PDB entry 8QMA | electron microscopy, 3.50 A resolution | chains H and A of the 19 polymer chains in the assembly

# Chain H
Protein: PAP5
From: Sinapis alba
Amino-acid sequence (529 residues; each row starts with the number of its first residue):
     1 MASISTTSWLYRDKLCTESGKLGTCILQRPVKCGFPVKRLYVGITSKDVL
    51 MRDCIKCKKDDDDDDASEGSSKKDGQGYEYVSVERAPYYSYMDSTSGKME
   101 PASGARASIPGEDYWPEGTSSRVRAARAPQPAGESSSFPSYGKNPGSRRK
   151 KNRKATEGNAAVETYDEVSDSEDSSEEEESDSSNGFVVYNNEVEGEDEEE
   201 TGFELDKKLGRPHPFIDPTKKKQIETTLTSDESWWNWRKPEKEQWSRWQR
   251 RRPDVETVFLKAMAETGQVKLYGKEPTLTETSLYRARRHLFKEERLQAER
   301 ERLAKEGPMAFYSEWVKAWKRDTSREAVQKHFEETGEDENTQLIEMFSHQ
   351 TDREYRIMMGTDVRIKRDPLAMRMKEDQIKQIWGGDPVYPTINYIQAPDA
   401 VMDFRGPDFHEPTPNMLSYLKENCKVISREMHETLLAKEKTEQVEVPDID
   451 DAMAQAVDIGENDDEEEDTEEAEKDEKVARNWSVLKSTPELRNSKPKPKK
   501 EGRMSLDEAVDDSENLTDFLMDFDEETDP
Disordered / not traced: 1-205, 430-529

# Chain A
Protein: DNA-directed RNA polymerase subunit beta
From: Sinapis alba
Notes: EC 2.7.7.6
UniProtKB: A0A6C0M5W1 (A0A6C0M5W1_SINAL); residue numbers follow UniProt; this construct covers 1-1072
Amino-acid sequence (1072 residues; numbered 1 to 1072; the number before each row is that of its first residue):
     1 MLGDGKEGTSTIPGFNQIQFEGFYRFIDQGLIEELSKFPKIEDIDHEIEF
    51 QLFVETYQLVEPLIKERDAVYESLTYSSELYVSAGLIWKTNRNMQEQRIF
   101 IGNIPLMNSLGTSIVNGIYRVVINQILQSPGIYYQSELDHNGISVYTGTI
   151 ISDWGGRLELEIDKKARIWARVSRKQKISILVLSSAMGSNLREILENVCY
   201 PEIFLSFLTDKEKKKIGSKENAILEFYQQFSCVGGDPIFSESLCKELQKK
   251 FFHQRCELGRIGRRNINWRLNLNIPQNNIFLLPRDILAAADHLIGMKFGM
   301 GTLDDMNHLKNKRIRSVADLLQDQLGLALARLENVVKGTIGGAIRHKLIP
   351 TPQNLVTSTPLTTTYESFFGLHPLSQVLDRTNPLTQIVHGRKLSYLGPGG
   401 LTGRTANFRIRDIHPSHYGRICPIDTSEGINVGLIGSLSIHARIGDWGSL
   451 ESPFYELVEKSKKAQIRMLFLSPSQDEYYMIAAGNSLALNRGIQEEQVVP
   501 ARYRQEFLTIAWEEVHLRSIFPFQYFSIGASLIPFIEHNDANRALMSSNM
   551 QRQAVPLSRSEKCIVGTGLERQVALDSGVPAIAEHEGKILYTDTEKIILS
   601 GNENTLSIPLIMYQRSNKNTCMHQKPQVRRGKCIKKGQILADGAATVGGE
   651 LALGKNILVAYMPWEGYNFEDAVLISECLVYGDIYTSFHIRKYEIQTHVT
   701 TQGPERITKEIPHLEGRLLRNLDKNGIVMLGSWVETGDILVGKLTPQVAK
   751 ESSYAPEDRLLRAILGIQVSTSKETCLKLPIGGRGRVIDVRWVQKKGGSS
   801 YNPEIIRVYISQKREIKVGDKVAGRHGNKGIISKILPRQDMPYLQDGRPV
   851 DMVFNPLGVPSRMNVGQIFECSLGLAGSLLDRHYRIAPFDERYEQEASRK
   901 LVFSELYEASKQTANPWVFEPEYPGKSRIFDGRTGDPFEQPVIIGKPYIL
   951 KLIHQVDDKIHGRSSGHYALVTQQPLRGRSKQGGQRVGEMEVWALEGFGV
  1001 AHILQEMLTYKSDHIRARQEVLGTTIIGGTIPKPEDAPESFRLLVRELRS
  1051 LALELNHFLVSEKNFQINRKEV
Disordered / not traced: 1-8, 139-143, 209-257, 398-434, 612-623, 692-809, 955-984, 1013-1036

# Chain H / chain A interface
Contacting residue pairs - 141 pairs, chain H then chain A:
  Lys242(H) - Arg491(A)  hydrogen bond (side chain-backbone)
  Lys242(H) - Gly492(A)
  Glu243(H) - Asn490(A)
  Trp245(H) - Leu487(A)
  Trp245(H) - Ala488(A)  hydrophobic
  Trp245(H) - Leu489(A)
  Trp245(H) - Gln497(A)
  Arg247(H) - Glu891(A)  hydrogen bond (side chain-backbone)
  Arg247(H) - Arg892(A)
  Arg247(H) - Glu894(A)
  Arg247(H) - Gln895(A)
  Trp248(H) - Gln895(A)
  Arg252(H) - Glu896(A)  salt bridge
  Pro253(H) - Arg899(A)  hydrogen bond (backbone-side chain)
  Val255(H) - Pro921(A)
  Val255(H) - Glu922(A)
  Val255(H) - Pro924(A)
  Phe259(H) - Pro921(A)
  Phe259(H) - Glu922(A)
  Lys292(H) - Glu922(A)  salt bridge
  Arg353(H) - Lys911(A)  hydrogen bond (side chain-backbone)
  Arg353(H) - Gln912(A)  hydrogen bond (side chain-backbone)
  Arg353(H) - Ala914(A)
  Arg356(H) - Thr913(A)  hydrogen bond (side chain-backbone)
  Arg356(H) - Ala914(A)  hydrogen bond (side chain-backbone)
  Arg356(H) - Asn915(A)
  Arg356(H) - Pro916(A)
  Met359(H) - Gln845(A)
  Arg364(H) - Tyr843(A)
  Arg364(H) - Arg928(A)  hydrogen bond (backbone-side chain)
  Arg364(H) - Phe930(A)
  Arg364(H) - Gly935(A)  hydrogen bond (side chain-backbone)
  Arg364(H) - Pro937(A)
  Ile365(H) - Gln845(A)
  Ile365(H) - Arg928(A)
  Ile365(H) - Phe930(A)  hydrophobic
  Arg367(H) - Gln845(A)  hydrogen bond
  Arg367(H) - Pro916(A)
  Arg367(H) - Trp917(A)
  Arg367(H) - Glu920(A)  salt bridge
  Arg367(H) - Glu922(A)
  Asp368(H) - Glu922(A)  hydrogen bond (backbone-side chain)
  Ala371(H) - Pro921(A)
  Ala371(H) - Glu922(A)
  Met374(H) - Pro921(A)  hydrophobic
  Glu376(H) - Tyr907(A)
  Glu376(H) - Lys911(A)  salt bridge
  Ile379(H) - Tyr907(A)  hydrophobic
  Ile379(H) - Phe919(A)  hydrophobic
  Ile382(H) - Arg899(A)  hydrogen bond (backbone-side chain)
  Ile382(H) - Phe919(A)  hydrophobic
  Ile382(H) - Pro921(A)  hydrophobic
  Trp383(H) - Arg899(A)
  Trp383(H) - Lys900(A)
  Trp383(H) - Phe903(A)  hydrophobic
  Trp383(H) - Ser904(A)
  Trp383(H) - Tyr907(A)  hydrophobic
  Trp383(H) - Phe919(A)  hydrophobic
  Gly384(H) - Lys900(A)  hydrogen bond (backbone-side chain)
  Gly385(H) - Lys900(A)
  Asp386(H) - Lys900(A)
  Pro387(H) - Glu894(A)
  Val388(H) - Glu894(A)  hydrogen bond (backbone-side chain)
  Tyr389(H) - Tyr893(A)  hydrophobic
  Thr391(H) - Leu901(A)
  Thr391(H) - Glu905(A)
  Tyr394(H) - His883(A)
  Tyr394(H) - Tyr884(A)
  Tyr394(H) - Arg885(A)  hydrogen bond (backbone-backbone)
  Tyr394(H) - Ile886(A)  hydrophobic
  Tyr394(H) - Asp890(A)
  Tyr394(H) - Tyr893(A)
  Ile395(H) - Arg882(A)
  Ile395(H) - His883(A)
  Ile395(H) - Tyr884(A)  hydrophobic
  Ile395(H) - Glu905(A)
  Gln396(H) - Lys562(A)
  Gln396(H) - Glu650(A)  hydrogen bond
  Gln396(H) - Arg882(A)
  Gln396(H) - His883(A)  hydrogen bond (backbone-backbone)
  Gln396(H) - Arg885(A)
  Ala397(H) - Lys562(A)
  Pro398(H) - Asp881(A)
  Pro398(H) - His883(A)
  Ala400(H) - Lys562(A)  hydrogen bond (backbone-side chain)
  Val401(H) - Gln627(A)
  Val401(H) - Ile639(A)  hydrophobic
  Val401(H) - Gly648(A)
  Met402(H) - Arg571(A)
  Met402(H) - Ile639(A)
  Met402(H) - Gly648(A)  hydrogen bond (backbone-backbone)
  Met402(H) - Gly649(A)
  Met402(H) - Glu650(A)
  Asp403(H) - Gln638(A)  hydrogen bond
  Phe404(H) - Arg571(A)
  Phe404(H) - Leu575(A)  hydrophobic
  Phe404(H) - Ile582(A)  hydrophobic
  Phe404(H) - Gly637(A)
  Phe404(H) - Ile639(A)  hydrophobic
  Phe404(H) - Gly649(A)
  Arg405(H) - Lys635(A)
  Arg405(H) - Gly637(A)
  Arg405(H) - Gln638(A)
  Asp408(H) - Thr11(A)
  Asp408(H) - Arg571(A)  salt bridge
  Asp408(H) - Gln572(A)
  Phe409(H) - Thr11(A)
  Phe409(H) - Arg571(A)
  Phe409(H) - Gln572(A)
  Phe409(H) - Leu575(A)  hydrophobic
  His410(H) - Thr11(A)
  His410(H) - Ile12(A)
  His410(H) - Gly14(A)
  His410(H) - Leu575(A)
  His410(H) - Asp576(A)  salt bridge
  Pro412(H) - Gly637(A)
  Thr413(H) - Gln17(A)
  Pro414(H) - Phe20(A)
  Pro414(H) - Ser109(A)
  Asn415(H) - Ser109(A)
  Met416(H) - Phe20(A)  hydrophobic
  Met416(H) - Phe23(A)  hydrophobic
  Met416(H) - Met107(A)
  Met416(H) - Ser109(A)  hydrogen bond (backbone-side chain)
  Leu417(H) - Pro62(A)
  Leu417(H) - Tyr76(A)
  Leu417(H) - Leu106(A)  hydrophobic
  Tyr419(H) - Phe20(A)  hydrophobic
  Tyr419(H) - Tyr24(A)  hydrophobic
  Leu420(H) - Tyr24(A)  hydrophobic
  Leu420(H) - Ile27(A)  hydrophobic
  Lys421(H) - Glu61(A)  salt bridge
  Asn423(H) - Tyr24(A)  hydrogen bond
  Lys425(H) - Asp28(A)  salt bridge
  Val426(H) - Leu59(A)
  Val426(H) - Val60(A)
  Val426(H) - Glu61(A)
  Ile427(H) - Leu59(A)  hydrogen bond (backbone-backbone)
  Ile427(H) - Val60(A)
  Ile427(H) - Glu61(A)  hydrogen bond (backbone-backbone)
  Ser428(H) - Glu61(A)  hydrogen bond
Also at the interface, not in a pair above, chain H (66 interface residues in all): Gln244, Asp254, Arg288, Ile357, Asp362, Lys375, Asp399, Pro407
Also at the interface, not in a pair above, chain A (83 interface residues in all): Pro13, Asn16, Gln58, Ser78, Asn485, Ala574, Ala887

# Summary
66 residues of chain H and 83 residues of chain A are in contact; the contacts include 25 hydrogen bonds and 8
salt bridges. Polar contacts include Arg252(H)-Glu896(A), Lys292(H)-Glu922(A) and Arg367(H)-Glu920(A).
Chain H is PAP5 and chain A is DNA-directed RNA polymerase subunit beta, both from Sinapis alba; the
structure, Structure of the plastid-encoded RNA polymerase complex (PEP) from Sinapis alba, was determined by
electron microscopy.
